Entry 7CWT (electron microscopy, 3.70 A resolution); this record covers chains A and L of the 15 polymer chains in the assembly.

# Chain A
Name: Spike glycoprotein
From: Severe acute respiratory syndrome coronavirus 2
UniProtKB: P0DTC2 (SPIKE_SARS2); residue numbers follow UniProt; this construct covers 14-1147
Sequence (1134 residues; row label = number of the first residue in the row):
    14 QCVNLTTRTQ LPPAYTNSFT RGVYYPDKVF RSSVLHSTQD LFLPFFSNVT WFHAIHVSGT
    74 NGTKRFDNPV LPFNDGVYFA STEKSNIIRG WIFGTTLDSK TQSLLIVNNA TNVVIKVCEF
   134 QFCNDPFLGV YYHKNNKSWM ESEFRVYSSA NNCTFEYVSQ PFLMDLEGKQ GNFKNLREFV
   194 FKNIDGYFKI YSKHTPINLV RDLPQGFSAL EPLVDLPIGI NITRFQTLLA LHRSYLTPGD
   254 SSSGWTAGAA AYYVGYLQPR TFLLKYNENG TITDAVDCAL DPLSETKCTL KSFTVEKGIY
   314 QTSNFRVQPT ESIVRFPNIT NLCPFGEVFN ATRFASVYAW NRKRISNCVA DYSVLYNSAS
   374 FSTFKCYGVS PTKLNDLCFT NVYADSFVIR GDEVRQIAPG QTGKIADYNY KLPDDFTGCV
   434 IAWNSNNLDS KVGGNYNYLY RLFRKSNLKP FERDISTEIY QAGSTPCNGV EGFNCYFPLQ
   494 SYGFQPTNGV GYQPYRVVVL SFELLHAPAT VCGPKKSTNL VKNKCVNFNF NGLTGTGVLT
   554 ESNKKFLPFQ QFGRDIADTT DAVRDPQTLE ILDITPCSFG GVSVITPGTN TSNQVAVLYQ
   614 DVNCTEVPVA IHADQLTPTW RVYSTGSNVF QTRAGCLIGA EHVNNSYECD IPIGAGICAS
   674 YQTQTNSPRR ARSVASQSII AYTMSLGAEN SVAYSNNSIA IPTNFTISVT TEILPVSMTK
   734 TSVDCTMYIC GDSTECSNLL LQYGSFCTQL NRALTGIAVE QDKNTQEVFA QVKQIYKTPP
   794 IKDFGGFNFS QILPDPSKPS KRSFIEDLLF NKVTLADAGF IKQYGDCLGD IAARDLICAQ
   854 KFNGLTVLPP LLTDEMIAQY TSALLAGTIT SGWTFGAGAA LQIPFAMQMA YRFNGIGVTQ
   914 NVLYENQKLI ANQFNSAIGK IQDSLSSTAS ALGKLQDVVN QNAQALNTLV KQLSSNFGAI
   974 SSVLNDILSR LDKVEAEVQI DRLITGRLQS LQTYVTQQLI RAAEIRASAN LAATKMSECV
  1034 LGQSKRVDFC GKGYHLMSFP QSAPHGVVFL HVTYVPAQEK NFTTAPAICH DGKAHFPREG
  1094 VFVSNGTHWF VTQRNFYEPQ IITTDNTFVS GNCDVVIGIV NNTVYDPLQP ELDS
Not modelled in the structure: 252-255, 328-334, 526-531, 621-640, 677-688, 828-847
UniProt features mapped onto this chain:
  - region: Asn280 to Cys301 (Putative superantigen), Arg403 to Asp405 (Integrin-binding motif), Asn448 to Phe456 (Immunodominant HLA epitope recognized by the CD8+), Pro681 to Ala684 (Putative superantigen), Ser816 to Tyr837 (Fusion peptide 1), Lys835 to Phe855 (Fusion peptide 2)
  - site (Cleavage): Arg685, Ser686, Arg815, Ser816
  - glycosylation: Asn17 (N-linked (GlcNAc...) (complex) asparagine), Asn61 (N-linked (GlcNAc...) (hybrid) asparagine), Asn74 (N-linked (GlcNAc...) (complex) asparagine), Asn122 (N-linked (GlcNAc...) (hybrid) asparagine), Asn149 (N-linked (GlcNAc...) (complex) asparagine), Asn165 (N-linked (GlcNAc...) (complex) asparagine), Asn234 (N-linked (GlcNAc...) (high mannose) asparagine), Asn282 (N-linked (GlcNAc...) (complex) asparagine), Thr323 (O-linked (GalNAc) threonine), Ser325 (O-linked (HexNAc...) serine), Asn331 (N-linked (GlcNAc...) (complex) asparagine), Asn343 (N-linked (GlcNAc...) (complex) asparagine), Asn603 (N-linked (GlcNAc...) (hybrid) asparagine), Asn616 (N-linked (GlcNAc...) (complex) asparagine), Asn657 (N-linked (GlcNAc...) (complex) asparagine), Thr676 (O-linked (GlcNAc...) threonine), Thr678 (O-linked (GlcNAc...) threonine), Asn709 (N-linked (GlcNAc...) (high mannose) asparagine), Asn717 (N-linked (GlcNAc...) (hybrid) asparagine), Asn801 (N-linked (GlcNAc...) (hybrid) asparagine) and 3 more in UniProt
  - natural variant: Leu18 (L18F: In strain: Beta/B.1.351, Gamma/P.1 and 1 more), Thr19 (T19I: In strain: Omicron/BQ.1.1, Omicron/XBB.1.5 and 1 more; T19R: In strain: Delta/B.1.617.2, Omicron/BA.2 and 4 more), Thr20 (T20N: In strain: Gamma/P.1), Leu24 to Ala27 (sequence variant, change not given here; In strain: Omicron/BA.2, Omicron/BA.2.12.1 and 6 more), Pro26 (P26S: In strain: Gamma/P.1), Gln52 (Q52H: In strain: Omicron/EG.5.1), Ala67 (A67V: In strain: Eta/B.1.525, Omicron/BA.1), His69 to Val70 (deletion: In strain: Alpha/B.1.1.7, Eta/B.1.525 and 5 more), Gly75 (G75V: In strain: Lambda/C.37), Thr76 (T76I: In strain: Lambda/C.37), Asp80 (D80A: In strain: Beta/B.1.351), Val83 (V83A: In strain: Omicron/XBB.1.5, Omicron/EG.5.1), 79 further natural variant entries in UniProt
  - mutagenesis: His69 to Val70 (Increased incorporation of cleaved spike into virions), Asn121 (N121Q: Partial loss of biliverdin affinity), Arg190 (R190K: Partial loss of biliverdin affinity), Asn234 (N234Q: Increased resistance to neutralizing antibodies), Asn331 (N331Q: Reduced viral infectivity), Asn343 (N343Q: Reduced viral infectivity), Leu452 (L452R: Increased resistance to neutralizing antibodies. Decreases HLA binding to NF9 epitope. Increased binding affinity to human ACE2), Tyr453 (Y453F: Decreased HLA binding to NF9 epitope. Increased binding affinity to human ACE2), Ala475 (A475V: Increased resistance to neutralizing antibodies), Val483 (V483A: Increased resistance to neutralizing antibodies), Glu484 (E484D: Increased replication in human TMEM106B overexpressing cells), Phe490 (F490L: Increased resistance to neutralizing antibodies and human covalescent sera neutralization), 15 further mutagenesis entries in UniProt
Cystine bridges: Cys15-Cys136, Cys131-Cys166, Cys291-Cys301, Cys336-Cys361, Cys379-Cys432, Cys480-Cys488, Cys617-Cys649, Cys662-Cys671, Cys738-Cys760, Cys743-Cys749, Cys1032-Cys1043, Cys1082-Cys1126
Glycans and other covalent adducts: N-acetylglucosamine (NAG) linked to Asn616, Asn717, Asn801, Asn1074, Asn1098

# Chain L
Name: Heavy chain Fab of FC05
From: Homo sapiens
Notes: antibody fragment or engineered binder
Sequence (120 residues; row label = number of the first residue in the row):
     1 EVQLLEQSGA EVKKPGASVR VSCKVSGYTL PEVAMHWVRQ APGKGLEWMG GFDPEDGETM
    61 YAQKFQGRVT MTEDTSTDTA YMELSSLRSE DTAVYYCATT TPFSSSYWFD PWGQGTLVTV
Cystine bridges: Cys23-Cys97

# Interface between chain A and chain L
Pairs across the interface - 23 pairs, chain A then chain L:
  Tyr144(A) - Glu32(L)
  Tyr145(A) - Pro31(L)
  Tyr145(A) - Glu32(L)
  Tyr145(A) - Pro102(L)  hydrophobic
  Tyr145(A) - Phe103(L)  hydrophobic
  His146(A) - Pro31(L)
  Lys147(A) - Pro31(L)
  Lys147(A) - Ala34(L)
  Lys147(A) - Phe52(L)
  Lys150(A) - Pro54(L)
  Trp152(A) - Phe103(L)  hydrophobic
  Arg246(A) - Gly27(L)  hydrogen bond (side chain-backbone)
  Arg246(A) - Tyr28(L)
  Arg246(A) - Glu32(L)  salt bridge
  Ser247(A) - Tyr28(L)  hydrogen bond (backbone-side chain)
  Tyr248(A) - Tyr28(L)  hydrophobic
  Tyr248(A) - Glu32(L)  hydrogen bond (side chain-backbone)
  Tyr248(A) - Thr101(L)
  Leu249(A) - Glu1(L)
  Leu249(A) - Asp110(L)
  Leu249(A) - Pro111(L)
  Ser256(A) - Glu1(L)
  Ser256(A) - Tyr28(L)  hydrogen bond
Other interface residues (no listed pair), chain A (12 interface residues in all): Thr250
Other interface residues (no listed pair), chain L (17 interface residues in all): Thr29, Val33, Met35, Gly57

# Summary
12 residues of chain A face 17 of chain L across their interface; the contacts include 4 hydrogen bonds and 1
salt bridge. Polar contacts include Arg246(A)-Glu32(L), Arg246(A)-Gly27(L) and Ser247(A)-Tyr28(L). Covalently
linked N-acetylglucosamine: at Asn616(A), Asn717(A), Asn801(A), Asn1074(A) and Asn1098(A).
Here chain A is Spike glycoprotein (Severe acute respiratory syndrome coronavirus 2) and chain L is Heavy
chain Fab of FC05 (Homo sapiens). Entry 7CWT (SARS-CoV-2 Spike protein in complex with hb27 and fc05 Fab
cocktail) was determined by electron microscopy, deposited together with 7CWS and 7CWU.
